PDB entry 8TVU | electron microscopy, 3.00 A resolution | chains E and G of the 24 polymer chains in the assembly

== Chain E (and G) ==
Name: Peptidoglycan hydrolase gp4
From: Salmonella phage P22
Notes: chain G of this document is another copy of the same molecule, construct and numbering; everything in this record applies to it too
UniProtKB: P26746 (EXLYS_BPP22); numbering as in UniProt (aligned over 1-166)
Sequence (166 residues; numbered 1 to 166; the number before each row is that of its first residue):
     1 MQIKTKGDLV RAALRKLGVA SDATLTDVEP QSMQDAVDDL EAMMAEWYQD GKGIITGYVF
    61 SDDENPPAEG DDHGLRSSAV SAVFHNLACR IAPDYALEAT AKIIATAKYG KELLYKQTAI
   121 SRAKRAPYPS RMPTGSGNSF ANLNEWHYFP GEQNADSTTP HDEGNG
Unresolved in the structure: 153-166

== How chain E and chain G interact ==
Contacting residue pairs - 33 pairs, chain E then chain G:
  E29(E) - A23(G)
  Q31(E) - D22(G)
  S32(E) - A23(G)
  D35(E) - R15(G)  salt bridge
  D38(E) - Q2(G)
  D39(E) - R15(G)  salt bridge
  D39(E) - K16(G)  salt bridge
  A45(E) - S77(G)
  A45(E) - S78(G)
  E46(E) - S78(G)
  E46(E) - S81(G)  hydrogen bond
  E46(E) - A82(G)
  E46(E) - Y109(G)
  E46(E) - G110(G)
  E46(E) - L113(G)
  Q49(E) - S78(G)
  Q49(E) - L113(G)
  D50(E) - S78(G)
  K52(E) - Q117(G)
  D63(E) - M1(G)
  D63(E) - K4(G)  salt bridge
  C89(E) - K102(G)
  R90(E) - K16(G)  hydrogen bond (backbone-side chain)
  R90(E) - S81(G)  hydrogen bond
  R90(E) - H85(G)
  R90(E) - T106(G)
  I91(E) - K16(G)
  P93(E) - K16(G)
  P93(E) - T100(G)
  D94(E) - R15(G)  salt bridge
  D94(E) - K16(G)  salt bridge
  E98(E) - T100(G)  hydrogen bond
  K111(E) - Y109(G)  hydrogen bond
Interface residues without a listed pair, chain E (21 interface residues in all): A42, W47
Interface residues without a listed pair, chain G (22 interface residues in all): G18, F84, I103

== Summary ==
21 residues of chain E and 22 residues of chain G are in contact, with 5 hydrogen bonds and 6 salt bridges.
Polar contacts include D35(E)-R15(G), D39(E)-R15(G) and D39(E)-K16(G).
Both chains are Peptidoglycan hydrolase gp4 (Salmonella phage P22). Entry 8TVU (In situ cryo-EM structure of
bacteriophage P22 portal protein: head-to-tail protein complex at 3.0A resolution) was determined by electron
microscopy, deposited together with 8TVR, 8U1O, 8U10 and 8U11.
